PDB entry 6B0B | X-ray diffraction, 3.28 A resolution | chains A and B of the 4 polymer chains in the assembly

# Chain A
Protein: APOBEC3H
From: Homo sapiens
UniProtKB: B7TQM6 (B7TQM6_HUMAN); numbering as in UniProt (aligned over 1-183)
Sequence (186 residues; numbered -2 to 183; the number before each row is that of its first residue; numbers below 1 keep their minus sign (Ala-2 is residue -2)):
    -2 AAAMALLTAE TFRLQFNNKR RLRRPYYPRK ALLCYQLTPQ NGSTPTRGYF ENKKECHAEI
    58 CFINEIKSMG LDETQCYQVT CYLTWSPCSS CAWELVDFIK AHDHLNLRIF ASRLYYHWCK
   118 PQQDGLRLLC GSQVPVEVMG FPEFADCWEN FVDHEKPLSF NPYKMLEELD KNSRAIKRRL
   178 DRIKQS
Not modelled in the structure: -2 to 2, 183
Sequence notes: expression tag (-2 to 0); engineered mutation Glu52 (Lys in B7TQM6)
Ion coordination: Zn2+: His54, Cys85, Cys88
What the authors report for this chain:
  - binding site for the 8-nt RNA strand (chain B): Arg18, Tyr23, Trp115, Arg171, Arg175, Arg176, Arg179
  - self-association interface (contacts with another copy of this molecule): Tyr23
  - mutagenesis - R18E, R20E, H114A, W115A, R171E, A172E, I173A, I173E, R175E, R175E/R176E (100-fold), R176E, R179E: increased catalytic activity
  - catalytic residues: Glu56
  - mutagenesis - R26E, K50E, K51E, K52E: unchanged catalytic activity
  - mutagenesis - E56A: abolished catalytic activity
  - mutagenesis - R21E, P22A, Y23A, Y24A, P25A, R110E, L111A, Y112A, Y113A: decreased catalytic activity
  - mutagenesis - W115A/R175E/R176E: decreased growth
  - mutagenesis - R18E, H114A, W115A, A172E, R175E/R176E, R179E: decreased localization
  - mutagenesis - E56A: decreased signaling

# Chain B
Molecule: 8-nt RNA strand
From: Escherichia coli
Sequence (8 nucleotides; row label = number of the first residue in the row; numbering starts at 0):
     0 UAAAAAAA
Glycans and other covalent adducts: covalent link A3-A5

# Chain A / chain B interface
Contacting residue pairs - 14 pairs, chain A then chain B:
  Lys16(A) with A3(B), salt bridge to the phosphate
  Arg17(A) with A4(B), salt bridge to the phosphate; A5(B), salt bridge to the phosphate
  Arg18(A) with A1(B), salt bridge to the phosphate; A2(B), salt bridge to the phosphate
  Arg21(A) with A2(B), salt bridge to the phosphate
  Tyr23(A) with A1(B), hydrogen bond to the phosphate
  Trp115(A) with A7(B), base contact
  Lys168(A) with A4(B), salt bridge to the phosphate
  Arg171(A) with A4(B), salt bridge to the phosphate; A5(B), salt bridge to the phosphate
  Arg175(A) with A5(B), salt bridge to the phosphate
  Arg176(A) with A7(B), salt bridge to the phosphate
  Arg179(A) with A6(B), salt bridge to the phosphate

# Summary
11 residues of chain A face 7 of chain B across their interface, with 1 hydrogen bond and 12 salt bridges.
Polar pairs include Tyr23(A)-A1(B), Lys16(A)-A3(B) and Arg17(A)-A4(B). From the paper: the catalytic residue
Glu56(A); R18E, R20E and H114A of chain A, among others, increase catalytic activity; 27 substitutions were
tested in all.
Here chain A is APOBEC3H (Homo sapiens) and chain B is an 8-nt RNA strand (Escherichia coli). Entry 6B0B
(Crystal structure of human APOBEC3H) was determined by X-ray diffraction together with 6BBO from the same
study.
